7ETJ - chains R and B of the 23 polymer chains in the assembly; structure by electron microscopy, 4.00 A resolution.

Chain R:
Protein: Small capsomere-interacting protein
Organism: Human cytomegalovirus
UniProtKB: A8T7C4 (A8T7C4_HCMV); residues 1-75 here = UniProt positions 1-75
Sequence (75 residues; each row starts with the number of its first residue):
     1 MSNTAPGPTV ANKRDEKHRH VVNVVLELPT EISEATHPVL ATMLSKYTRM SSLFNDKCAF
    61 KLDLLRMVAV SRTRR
Disordered / not traced: 1-12

Chain B:
Protein: Major capsid protein
Organism: Human cytomegalovirus
UniProtKB: A0A1U8QPG3 (A0A1U8QPG3_HCMV); residues 1-1370 here = UniProt positions 1-1370
Sequence (1370 residues; numbered 1 to 1370; the number before each row is that of its first residue):
     1 MENWSALELL PKVGIPTDFL THVKTSAGEE MFEALRIYYG DDPERYNIHF EAIFGTFCNR
    61 LEWVYFLTSG LAAAAHAIKF HDLNKLTTGK MLFHVQVPRV ASGAGLPTSR QTTIMVTKYS
   121 EKSPITIPFE LSAACLTYLR ETFEGTILDK ILNVEAMHTV LRALKNTADA MERGLIHSFL
   181 QTLLRKAPPY FVVQTLVENA TLARQALNRI QRSNILQSFK AKMLATLFLL NRTRDRDYVL
   241 KFLTRLAEAA TDSILDNPTT YTTSSGAKIS GVMVSTANVM QIIMSLLSSH ITKETVSAPA
   301 TYGNFVLSPE NAVTAISYHS ILADFNSYKA HLTSGQPHLP NDSLSQAGAH SLTPLSMDVI
   361 RLGEKTVIME NLRRVYKNTD TKDPLERNVD LTFFFPVGLY LPEDRGYTTV ESKVKLNDTV
   421 RNALPTTAYL LNRDRAVQKI DFVDALKTLC HPVLHEPAPC LQTFTERGPP SEPAMQRLLE
   481 CRFQQEPMGG AARRIPHFYR VRREVPRTVN EMKQDFVVTD FYKVGNITLY TELHPFFDFT
   541 HCQENSETVA LCTPRIVIGN LPDGLAPGPF HELRTWEIME HMRLRPPPDY EETLRLFKTT
   601 VTSPNYPELC YLVDVLVHGN VDAFLLIRTF VARCIVNMFH TRQLLVFAHS YALVTLIAEH
   661 LADGALPPQL LFHYRNLVAV LRLVTRISAL PGLNNGQLAE EPLSAYVNAL HDHRLWPPFV
   721 THLPRNMEGV QVVADRQPLN PANIEARHHG VSDVPRLGAM DADEPLFVDD YRATDDEWTL
   781 QKVFYLCLMP AMTNNRACGL GLNLKTLLVD LFYRPAFLLM PAATAVSTSG TTSKESTSGV
   841 TPEDSIAAQR QAVGEMLTEL VEDVATDAHT PLLQACRELF LAVQFVGEHV KVLEVRAPLD
   901 HAQRQGLPDF ISRQHVLYNG CCVVTAPKTL IEYSLPVPFH RFYSNPTICA ALSDDIKRYV
   961 TEFPHYHRHD GGFPLPTAFA HEYHNWLRSP FSRYSATCPN VLHSVMTLAA MLYKISPVSL
  1021 VLQTKAHIHP GFALTAVRTD TFEVDMLLYS GKSCTSVIIN NPIVTKEERD ISTTYHVTQN
  1081 INTVDMGLGY TSNTCVAYVN RVRTDMGVRV QDLFRVFPMN VYRHDEVDRW IRHAAGVERP
  1141 QLLDTETISM LTFGSMSERN AAATVHGQKA ACELILTPVT MDVNYFKIPN NPRGRASCML
  1201 AVDPYDTEAA TKAIYDHREA DAQTFAATHN PWASQAGCLS DVLYNTRHRE RLGYNSKFYS
  1261 PCAQYFNTEE IIAANKTLFK TIDEYLLRAK DCIRGDTDTQ YVCVEGTEQL IENPCRLTQE
  1321 ALPILSTTTL ALMETKLKGG AGAFATSETH FGNYVVGEII PLQQSMLFNS
Disordered / not traced: 310-319, 346-349, 825-841
Disulfide bonds: Cys481-Cys542

How chain R and chain B interact:
Contacting residue pairs - 45 pairs, chain R then chain B:
  Leu26(R) with Tyr813(B), hydrogen bond (backbone-side chain)
  Ile32(R) with Leu819(B), hydrophobic
  Met43(R) with Ser752(B)
  Asp56(R) with Gly758(B); Lys805(B), salt bridge
  Cys58(R) with Lys805(B); Val809(B)
  Ala59(R) with Leu757(B); Gly758(B)
  Lys61(R) with Val809(B); Tyr813(B)
  Leu62(R) with Leu757(B), hydrophobic; Leu808(B), hydrophobic
  Asp63(R) with Ser752(B), hydrogen bond; Asp753(B); Val754(B), hydrogen bond (side chain-backbone); Leu757(B)
  Leu64(R) with Leu818(B), hydrophobic
  Leu65(R) with Leu808(B); Phe812(B); Phe880(B)
  Arg66(R) with His749(B); Gly750(B); Val751(B); Arg756(B); Leu757(B); Val883(B); Gln884(B), hydrogen bond (side chain-backbone); Val886(B)
  Met67(R) with Gly750(B); Val751(B); Ser752(B), hydrogen bond
  Val68(R) with Leu818(B); Phe880(B), hydrophobic
  Ala69(R) with Phe880(B); Leu881(B)
  Val70(R) with Gly750(B); Gln884(B)
  Arg72(R) with Met820(B), hydrogen bond (side chain-backbone); Pro821(B); Ala822(B); Leu881(B)
  Thr73(R) with Gln884(B)
  Arg75(R) with Leu625(B), hydrogen bond (side chain-backbone); Leu626(B)
Interface residues without a listed pair, chain R (24 interface residues in all): Glu27, Leu28, His37, Met50, Phe60
Interface residues without a listed pair, chain B (30 interface residues in all): His748, Met760, Pro815, Phe817

Overview:
Chain R and chain B form an interface of 24 and 30 residues respectively; the contacts include 7 hydrogen
bonds and 1 salt bridge. Polar contacts include Asp56(R)-Lys805(B), Leu26(R)-Tyr813(B) and Asp63(R)-Ser752(B).
Chain R is Small capsomere-interacting protein and chain B is Major capsid protein, both from Human
cytomegalovirus; the structure, C5 portal vertex in the partially-enveloped virion capsid, was determined by
electron microscopy, deposited together with 7ET2, 7ET3, 7ETM and 7ETO.
